Entry 3BZQ (X-ray diffraction, 1.40 A resolution); this record covers chain A.

# Chain A
Molecule: Nitrogen regulatory protein P-II
Organism: Mycobacterium tuberculosis H37Rv
Reference sequence: P64249 (GLNB_MYCTU); residue numbers follow UniProt; this construct covers 1-112
Sequence (114 residues; row label = number of the first residue in the row; numbers below 1 keep their minus sign (Gly-1 is residue -1)):
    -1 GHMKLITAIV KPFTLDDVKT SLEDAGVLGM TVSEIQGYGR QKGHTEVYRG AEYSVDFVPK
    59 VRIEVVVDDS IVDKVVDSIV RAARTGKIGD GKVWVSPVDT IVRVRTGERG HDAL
Unresolved in the structure: 39-53
Construct notes: expression tag (-1 to 0)
Reported in the primary citation:
  - conformationally variable residues (order/disorder transition): Arg38, Gln39 to Val53, Leu112

# Overview
From the paper: conformational variability at Arg38, Gln39 and Leu112.
Chain A is Nitrogen regulatory protein P-II (Mycobacterium tuberculosis H37Rv); the structure, High resolution
crystal structure of Nitrogen Regulatory Protein (Rv2919c) of Mycobacterium tuberculosis, was determined by
X-ray diffraction together with 3LF0 from the same study.
